3HRW - chains C and D of the 4 polymer chains in the assembly; structure by X-ray diffraction, 2.80 A resolution.

[Chain C]
Name: Hemoglobin subunit alpha
From: Mus musculus
UniProtKB: P01942 (HBA_MOUSE); residues 1-141 here correspond to UniProt positions 2-142 (UniProt number = residue number + 1)
Chain sequence (141 residues; each row starts with the number of its first residue):
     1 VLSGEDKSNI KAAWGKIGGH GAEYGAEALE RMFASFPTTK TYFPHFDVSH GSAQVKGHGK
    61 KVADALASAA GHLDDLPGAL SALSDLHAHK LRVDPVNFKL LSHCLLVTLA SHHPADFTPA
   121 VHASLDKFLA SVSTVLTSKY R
Bound ions: heme Fe near His87 (its only coordinating residue here)
Small-molecule neighbours: heme (HEM): Met32, Thr39, Tyr42, Phe43, His45, Phe46, His58, Lys61, Val62, Ala65, Leu66, Leu83, Leu86, His87, Leu91, Val93, Asn97, Phe98, Leu101, Val132, Leu136
Curated features (UniProtKB/Swiss-Prot):
  - binding site (O2): His58
  - binding site (heme b): His87
  - modified residue: Ser3 (Phosphoserine), Lys7 (N6-succinyllysine), Lys11 (N6-succinyllysine), Lys16 (N6-acetyllysine), Tyr24 (Phosphotyrosine), Ser35 (Phosphoserine), Lys40 (N6-succinyllysine), Ser49 (Phosphoserine), Ser102 (Phosphoserine), Thr108 (Phosphothreonine), Ser111 (Phosphoserine), Ser124 (Phosphoserine), Ser131 (Phosphoserine), Thr134 (Phosphothreonine), Thr137 (Phosphothreonine), Ser138 (Phosphoserine)

[Chain D]
Name: Hemoglobin subunit beta-1
From: Mus musculus
UniProtKB: P02088 (HBB1_MOUSE); residues 1-146 here correspond to UniProt positions 2-147 (UniProt number = residue number + 1)
Chain sequence (146 residues; row label = number of the first residue in the row):
     1 VHLTDAEKAA VSCLWGKVNS DEVGGEALGR LLVVYPWTQR YFDSFGDLSS ASAIMGNAKV
    61 KAHGKKVITA FNDGLNHLDS LKGTFASLSE LHCDKLHVDP ENFRLLGNMI VIVLGHHLGK
   121 DFTPAAQAAF QKVVAGVATA LAHKYH
Bound ions: heme Fe near His92 (its only coordinating residue here)
Small-molecule neighbours: heme (HEM): Leu31, Thr38, Tyr41, Phe42, His63, Lys66, Val67, Ala70, Phe71, Phe85, Leu88, Leu91, His92, Leu96, Val98, Asn102, Phe103, Leu106, Val137, Leu141
Curated features (UniProtKB/Swiss-Prot):
  - binding site (heme b): His63, His92
  - modified residue: Val1 (N-acetylvaline), Lys17 (N6-succinyllysine), Ser20 (Phosphoserine), Ser44 (Phosphoserine), Ser50 (Phosphoserine), Lys59 (N6-succinyllysine), Arg104 (Asymmetric dimethylarginine), Thr123 (Phosphothreonine)
Reported in the primary citation:
  - conformationally variable residues: His97
  - binding site for heme: Phe42
  - higher-order assembly contacts with a neighbouring Hemoglobin subunit alpha: Leu96 to Asn102

[Interface between chain C and chain D]
Residue-residue contacts (37; chain C residue first):
  Glu30(C) - Pro124(D)
  Arg31(C) - Phe122(D)  hydrogen bond (side chain-backbone)
  Arg31(C) - Thr123(D)
  Arg31(C) - Pro124(D)
  Arg31(C) - Gln127(D)  hydrogen bond
  Ala34(C) - Pro124(D)  hydrophobic
  Ala34(C) - Ala128(D)
  Ser35(C) - Gln127(D)
  Ser35(C) - Ala128(D)
  Ser35(C) - Gln131(D)
  Phe36(C) - Gln131(D)
  His103(C) - Asn108(D)
  His103(C) - Ile112(D)
  His103(C) - Gln131(D)  hydrogen bond
  Leu106(C) - Ile112(D)  hydrophobic
  Val107(C) - Ile112(D)  hydrophobic
  Val107(C) - Gln127(D)
  Ala110(C) - Gly115(D)
  Ala110(C) - His116(D)
  Ser111(C) - Gly115(D)  hydrogen bond (side chain-backbone)
  Ser111(C) - Gly119(D)  hydrogen bond (side chain-backbone)
  Pro114(C) - His116(D)
  Phe117(C) - Arg30(D)  hydrogen bond (backbone-side chain)
  Phe117(C) - Ile112(D)  hydrophobic
  Phe117(C) - His116(D)  hydrogen bond (backbone-side chain)
  Thr118(C) - Arg30(D)
  Pro119(C) - Arg30(D)
  Pro119(C) - Val33(D)
  Pro119(C) - Ala51(D)  hydrophobic
  Pro119(C) - Met55(D)  hydrophobic
  Ala120(C) - Ala51(D)
  His122(C) - Arg30(D)  hydrogen bond
  His122(C) - Val34(D)
  His122(C) - Met109(D)
  His122(C) - Ile112(D)
  Ala123(C) - Val34(D)  hydrophobic
  Asp126(C) - Tyr35(D)
Also at the interface, not in a pair above, chain C (20 interface residues in all): Glu27, His112
Also at the interface, not in a pair above, chain D (21 interface residues in all): Val111, Lys120, Ala125

[Summary]
Chain C and chain D form an interface of 20 and 21 residues respectively; the contacts include 8 hydrogen
bonds. Among the polar pairs are Arg31(C)-Phe122(D), Arg31(C)-Gln127(D) and His103(C)-Gln131(D). Chain C binds
heme. Bound to chain D: heme. The paper reports a binding site for heme at Phe42(D); conformational
variability at His97(D).
Here chain C is Hemoglobin subunit alpha and chain D is Hemoglobin subunit beta-1, both from Mus musculus.
Entry 3HRW (Crystal structure of hemoglobin from mouse (Mus musculus)at 2.8) was determined by X-ray
diffraction.
